PDB entry 8EJL | electron microscopy, 3.90 A resolution | chains L and M of the 6 polymer chains in the assembly

# Chain L (and M)
Molecule: HIV-1 capsid protein
Organism: Human immunodeficiency virus 1
Notes: chain M of this document is another copy of the same molecule, construct and numbering; everything in this record applies to it too
UniProt: P12493 (GAG_HV1N5); residues 1-231 here correspond to UniProt positions 133-363 (UniProt number = residue number + 132)
Sequence (231 residues; each row starts with the number of its first residue):
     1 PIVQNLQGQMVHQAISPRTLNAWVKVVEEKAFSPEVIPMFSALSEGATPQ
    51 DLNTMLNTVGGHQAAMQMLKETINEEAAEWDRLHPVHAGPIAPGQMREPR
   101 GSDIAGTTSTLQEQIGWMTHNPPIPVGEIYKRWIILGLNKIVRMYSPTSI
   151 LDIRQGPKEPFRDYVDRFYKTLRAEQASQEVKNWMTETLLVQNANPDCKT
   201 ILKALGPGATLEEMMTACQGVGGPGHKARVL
Not modelled in the structure: 4-10, 86-97, 222-231 (chain M: 1-13, 85-96, 146-231)
Swiss-Prot annotation at these positions:
  - region: N57 to Q95 (Interaction with human PPIA/CYPA and NUP153), P85 to P93 (PPIA/CYPA-binding loop)
  - site: L231 (Cleavage)
  - modified residue: S16 (Phosphoserine)
Reported in the primary citation:
  - binding site for Cleavage and polyadenylation specificity factor subunit 6: M66
  - mutagenesis - A31G, F32A, L138F, L138W, L138Y: decreased stability

# Interface between chain L and chain M
Residue-residue contacts (23; chain L residue first):
  E35(L) - T58(M)
  P38(L) - N57(M)
  M39(L) - L20(M)  hydrophobic
  M39(L) - T58(M)
  A42(L) - L20(M)  hydrophobic
  A42(L) - T54(M)
  L43(L) - P17(M)  hydrophobic
  R162(L) - Y145(M)  hydrogen bond
  D166(L) - H62(M)
  D166(L) - Q63(M)  hydrogen bond (side chain-backbone)
  D166(L) - A64(M)  hydrogen bond (side chain-backbone)
  Y169(L) - Q67(M)  hydrogen bond
  K170(L) - G60(M)  hydrogen bond (side chain-backbone)
  K170(L) - G61(M)
  R173(L) - N57(M)  hydrogen bond (side chain-backbone)
  R173(L) - V59(M)
  R173(L) - Q63(M)
  L211(L) - Q67(M)
  L211(L) - M68(M)  hydrophobic
  E212(L) - M68(M)
  E212(L) - K140(M)
  M215(L) - M68(M)  hydrophobic
  M215(L) - M144(M)  hydrophobic
Interface residues without a listed pair, chain L (17 interface residues in all): T19, V165, T210, T216
Interface residues without a listed pair, chain M (17 interface residues in all): E75

# Summary
Chain L and chain M each contribute 17 residues to their interface, with 6 hydrogen bonds. Polar pairs include
R162(L)-Y145(M), D166(L)-Q63(M) and D166(L)-A64(M). The paper reports a binding site for Cleavage and
polyadenylation specificity factor subunit 6 at M66(L); A31G, F32A and L138F of chain L, among others, reduce
stability; 5 substitutions were tested in all.
Both chains are HIV-1 capsid protein (Human immunodeficiency virus 1). Entry 8EJL (Structure of HIV-1 capsid
declination in complex with CPSF6-FG peptide) was determined by electron microscopy, deposited together with
7URN, 7URT, 8EEP and 8EET.
